PDB entry 2D02 | X-ray diffraction, 1.42 A resolution | chain A

Chain A:
Protein: Photoactive yellow protein
Source organism: Halorhodospira halophila
UniProtKB: P16113 (PYP_ECTHA); numbering as in UniProt (aligned over 1-125)
Sequence (125 residues; numbered 1 to 125; the number before each row is that of its first residue):
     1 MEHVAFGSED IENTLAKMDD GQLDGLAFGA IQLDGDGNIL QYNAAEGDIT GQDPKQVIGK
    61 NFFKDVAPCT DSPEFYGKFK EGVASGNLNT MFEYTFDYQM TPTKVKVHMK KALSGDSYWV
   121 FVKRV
Sequence notes: engineered mutation Gln52 (Arg in P16113)
Curated features (UniProtKB/Swiss-Prot):
  - modified residue: Cys69 (S-(4-hydroxycinnamyl)cysteine)
Covalent attachments: 4'-hydroxycinnamic acid (HC4) linked to Cys69
Residues lining bound ligands: 4'-hydroxycinnamic acid (HC4): Ile31, Tyr42, Glu46, Thr50, Gln52, Phe62, Val66, Ala67, Pro68, Thr70, Phe96, Asp97, Tyr98, Met100

Summary:
4'-hydroxycinnamic acid is covalently linked to Cys69.
Chain A is Photoactive yellow protein (Halorhodospira halophila); the structure, R52Q Mutant of Photoactive
Yellow Protein, P65 Form, was determined by X-ray diffraction together with 2D01 from the same study.
